2BJF - chain A; structure by X-ray diffraction, 1.67 A resolution.

# Chain A
Name: Choloylglycine hydrolase
Source organism: Clostridium perfringens
Notes: EC 3.5.1.24
Reference sequence: P54965 (CBH_CLOPE); residue numbers follow UniProt; this construct covers 1-329
Amino-acid sequence (329 residues; numbered 1 to 329; the number before each row is that of its first residue):
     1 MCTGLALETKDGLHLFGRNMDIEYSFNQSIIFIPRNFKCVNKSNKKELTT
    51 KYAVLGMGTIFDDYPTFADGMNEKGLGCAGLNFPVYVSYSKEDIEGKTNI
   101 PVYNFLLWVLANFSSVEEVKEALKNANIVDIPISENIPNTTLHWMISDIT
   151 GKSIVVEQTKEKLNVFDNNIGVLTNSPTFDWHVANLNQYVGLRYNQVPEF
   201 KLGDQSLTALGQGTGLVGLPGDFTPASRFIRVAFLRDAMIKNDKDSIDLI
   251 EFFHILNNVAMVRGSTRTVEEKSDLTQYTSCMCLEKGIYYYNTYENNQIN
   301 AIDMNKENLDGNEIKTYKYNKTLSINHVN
Unresolved in the structure: 1
Ligand contacts:
  - deoxycholic acid (DXC; (3alpha,5beta,12alpha)-3,12-dihydroxycholan-24-oic acid): Cys2, Arg18, Met20, Ile22, Tyr24, Phe26, Thr59, Phe61, Thr66, Phe67, Ala68, Gly80, Leu81, Asn82, Tyr103, Ile133, Ile137, Pro138, Asn139, Thr140, Leu142
  - 2-aminoethanesulfonic acid (TAU): Asp21, Asn82, Pro84, Asn175, Leu210, Gly211, Gln212, Pro225
Swiss-Prot annotation at these positions:
  - active site: Cys2 (Nucleophile)
  - binding site (deoxycholate): Cys2, Arg18
  - binding site (taurine): Asn82
  - mutagenesis: Cys2 (C2A: Loss of both hydrolase and acyltransferase activities), Asn82 (N82Y: Impaired MCBA production. No change in hydrolase activity)

# Overview
Ligands of chain A: deoxycholic acid and 2-aminoethanesulfonic acid. UniProt lists active-site residue Cys2,
deoxycholate-binding residues Cys2 and Arg18, taurine-binding residue Asn82 and 2 mutagenesis sites.
Chain A is Choloylglycine hydrolase (Clostridium perfringens); the structure, Crystal Structure of Conjugated
Bile Acid Hydrolase from Clostridium perfringens in Complex with Reaction Products Taurine ..., was determined
by X-ray diffraction, deposited together with 2BJG.
